8UH6 - chains A and B of the 3 polymer chains in the assembly; structure by electron microscopy, 3.30 A resolution.

# Chain A
Protein: DNA damage-binding protein 1
From: Homo sapiens
UniProt: Q16531 (DDB1_HUMAN); residues 1-1140 here = UniProt positions 1-1140
Sequence (1149 residues; row label = number of the first residue in the row; numbers below 1 keep their minus sign (Met-8 is residue -8)):
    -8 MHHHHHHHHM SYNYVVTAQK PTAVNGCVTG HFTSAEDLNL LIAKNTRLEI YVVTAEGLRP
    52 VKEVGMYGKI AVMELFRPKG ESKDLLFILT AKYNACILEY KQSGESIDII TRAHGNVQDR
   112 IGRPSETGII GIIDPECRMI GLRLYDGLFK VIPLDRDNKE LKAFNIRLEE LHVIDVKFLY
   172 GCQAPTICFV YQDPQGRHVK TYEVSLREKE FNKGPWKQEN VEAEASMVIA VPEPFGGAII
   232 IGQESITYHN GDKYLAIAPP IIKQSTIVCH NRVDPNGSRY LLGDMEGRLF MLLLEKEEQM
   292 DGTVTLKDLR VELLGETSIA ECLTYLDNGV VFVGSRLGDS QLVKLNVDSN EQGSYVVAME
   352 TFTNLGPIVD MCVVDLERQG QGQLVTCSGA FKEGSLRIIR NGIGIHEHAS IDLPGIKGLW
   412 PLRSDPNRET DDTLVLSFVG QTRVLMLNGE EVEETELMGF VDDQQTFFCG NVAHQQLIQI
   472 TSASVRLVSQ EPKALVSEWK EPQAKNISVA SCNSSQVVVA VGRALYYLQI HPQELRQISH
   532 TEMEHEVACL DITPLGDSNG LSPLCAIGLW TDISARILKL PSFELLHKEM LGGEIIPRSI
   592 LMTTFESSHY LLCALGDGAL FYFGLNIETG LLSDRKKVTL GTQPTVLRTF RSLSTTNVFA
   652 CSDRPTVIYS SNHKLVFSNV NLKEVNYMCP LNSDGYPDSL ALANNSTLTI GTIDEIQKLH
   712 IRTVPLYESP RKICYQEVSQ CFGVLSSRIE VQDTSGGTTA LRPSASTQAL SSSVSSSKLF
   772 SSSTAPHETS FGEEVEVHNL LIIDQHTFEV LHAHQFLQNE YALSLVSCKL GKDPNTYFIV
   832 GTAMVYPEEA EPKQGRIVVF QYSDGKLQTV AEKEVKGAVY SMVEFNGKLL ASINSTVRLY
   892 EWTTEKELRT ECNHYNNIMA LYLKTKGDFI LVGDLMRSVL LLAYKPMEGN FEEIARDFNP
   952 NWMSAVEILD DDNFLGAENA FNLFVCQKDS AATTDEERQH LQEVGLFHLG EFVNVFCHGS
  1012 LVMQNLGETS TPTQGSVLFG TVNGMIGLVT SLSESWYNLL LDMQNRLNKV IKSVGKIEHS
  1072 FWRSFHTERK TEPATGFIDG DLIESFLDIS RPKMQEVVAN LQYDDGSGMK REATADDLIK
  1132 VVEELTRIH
Unresolved in the structure: -8 to 0, 396-704
Construct notes: initiating methionine (-8); expression tag (-7 to 0)
Curated features (UniProtKB/Swiss-Prot):
  - modified residue: Ser2 (N-acetylserine), Lys1067 (N6-acetyllysine), Thr1125 (Phosphothreonine)
  - cross-link: Lys1121 (Glycyl lysine isopeptide (Lys-Gly) (interchain with G-Cter in SUMO2))
  - natural variant: Asp184 to Gln186 (deletion: In WHIKERS), Arg188 (R188Q: In WHIKERS; R188W: In WHIKERS), Glu213 (E213K: In WHIKERS), Phe429 (F429V: In WHIKERS)
  - mutagenesis: Tyr316 to Asn319 (Impairs interaction with DDA1), Glu537 (E537A: Slightly impairs interaction with CUL4A), Trp561 (W561A: Strongly impairs interaction with CUL4A), Glu840 to Glu842 (Impairs interaction with AMBRA1, DTL, DET1, DCAF1, DCAF5, DCAF11 and DCAF8), Met910 to Tyr913 (Impairs interaction with AMBRA1, DTL and DCAF5), Trp953 (W953A: Impairs interaction with AMBRA1, ERCC8, DCAF5 and DCAF11)

# Chain B
Protein: Protein cereblon
From: Homo sapiens
UniProt: Q96SW2 (CRBN_HUMAN); residues 1-442 here = UniProt positions 1-442
Sequence (451 residues; numbered -8 to 442; the number before each row is that of its first residue; numbers below 1 keep their minus sign (Met-8 is residue -8)):
    -8 MWSHPQFEKM AGEGDQQDAA HNMGNHLPLL PAESEEEDEM EVEDQDSKEA KKPNIINFDT
    52 SLPTSHTYLG ADMEEFHGRT LHDDDSCQVI PVLPQVMMIL IPGQTLPLQL FHPQEVSMVR
   112 NLIQKDRTFA VLAYSNVQER EAQFGTTAEI YAYREEQDFG IEIVKVKAIG RQRFKVLELR
   172 TQSDGIQQAK VQILPECVLP STMSAVQLES LNKCQIFPSK PVSREDQCSY KWWQKYQKRK
   232 FHCANLTSWP RWLYSLYDAE TLMDRIKKQL REWDENLKDD SLPSNPIDFS YRVAACLPID
   292 DVLRIQLLKI GSAIQRLRCE LDIMNKCTSL CCKQCQETEI TTKNEIFSLS LCGPMAAYVN
   352 PHGYVHETLT VYKACNLNLI GRPSTEHSWF PGYAWTVAQC KICASHIGWK FTATKKDMSP
   412 QKFWGLTRSA LLPTIPDTED EISPDKVILC L
Unresolved in the structure: -8 to 43, 430-442
Construct notes: initiating methionine (-8); expression tag (-7 to 0)
Bound ions: Zn2+: Cys323, Cys326, Cys391, Cys394
Small-molecule neighbours: WO8 ((5P)-3-(carboxymethoxy)-4-chloro-5-(3-{[(4S)-1-({3-[(4-{1-[(3R)-2,6-dioxopiperidin-3-yl]-3-methyl-2-oxo-2,3-dihydro-1H-benzimidazol-5-yl}piperidine-1-carbonyl)amino]phenyl}methanesulfonyl)-2,2-dimethylpiperidin-4-yl]amino}phenyl)thiophene-2-carboxylic acid): Asn351, Pro352, His353, His357, Glu377, His378, Trp380, Trp386, Trp400, Phe402
Curated features (UniProtKB/Swiss-Prot):
  - binding site (Zn(2+)): Cys323, Cys326, Cys391, Cys394
  - binding site ((S)-thalidomide): His378, Trp380, Trp386
  - modified residue: Ser25 (Phosphoserine)
  - natural variant: Cys391 (C391R: In MRT2)
  - mutagenesis: Tyr384 (Y384A: Abolishes thalidomide-binding without affecting DCX protein ligase complex activity; when associated with A-386), Trp386 (W386A: Abolishes thalidomide-binding without affecting DCX protein ligase complex activity; when associated with A-384 ...), Arg419 to Leu442 (Fails to rescue increased BK channel activity and decreased probability of neurotransmission in a mouse hippocampal neuron model)

# How chain A and chain B interact
Pairs across the interface (81):
  Ala62(A) with Glu200(B)
  Thr118(A) with Asn203(B), hydrogen bond (backbone-side chain); Ile207(B)
  Ile121(A) with Lys204(B)
  His163(A) with Ile207(B)
  Ile165(A) with Lys204(B); Ile207(B), hydrophobic
  Gln183(A) with Ile207(B); Phe208(B), hydrogen bond (side chain-backbone); Pro209(B)
  Arg188(A) with Ile207(B), hydrogen bond (side chain-backbone)
  Glu215(A) with Pro209(B); Arg230(B), salt bridge
  Ser217(A) with Lys204(B)
  Val259(A) with Ser201(B); Leu202(B)
  Met276(A) with Leu202(B), hydrophobic; His233(B)
  Glu312(A) with Glu200(B); Ser201(B), hydrogen bond
  Arg327(A) with Leu199(B)
  Val360(A) with Thr238(B); Ser239(B)
  Phe382(A) with His233(B); Asn236(B)
  Arg722(A) with Asn236(B); Thr238(B), hydrogen bond (side chain-backbone); Ser239(B); Trp240(B)
  Lys723(A) with Ser239(B), hydrogen bond (side chain-backbone)
  Glu779(A) with Tyr221(B), hydrogen bond; Lys222(B); Gln225(B)
  Glu785(A) with Lys229(B)
  Tyr812(A) with Pro241(B); Trp243(B)
  Leu814(A) with Pro241(B); Trp243(B), hydrophobic
  Pro838(A) with Tyr221(B); Gln225(B)
  Glu839(A) with Tyr221(B)
  Ala841(A) with Arg256(B)
  Glu842(A) with Leu247(B); Arg256(B), salt bridge
  Pro843(A) with Trp243(B), hydrophobic
  Tyr871(A) with Trp243(B)
  Met910(A) with Tyr248(B); Arg309(B)
  Leu912(A) with Trp240(B); Leu244(B), hydrophobic
  Tyr913(A) with Trp240(B), hydrogen bond
  Asp925(A) with Tyr248(B), hydrogen bond
  Leu926(A) with Trp240(B); Tyr248(B), hydrophobic
  Met927(A) with Leu190(B), hydrophobic; Tyr248(B), hydrophobic; Ile305(B), hydrophobic; Gln306(B)
  Ser929(A) with Gln306(B)
  Pro951(A) with Cys188(B), hydrophobic; Leu190(B); Ser303(B); Gln306(B)
  Asn952(A) with Leu190(B)
  Trp953(A) with Leu190(B); Pro191(B), hydrogen bond (side chain-backbone); Ser192(B); Thr193(B); Tyr248(B); Ile305(B), hydrophobic
  Asn970(A) with Pro191(B); Ala196(B)
  Phe972(A) with Ala196(B)
  Phe1003(A) with Ala196(B), hydrophobic
  Asn1005(A) with Leu237(B), hydrogen bond (side chain-backbone); Thr238(B); Ser239(B)
  Val1033(A) with Leu237(B)
  Arg1080(A) with Cys188(B); Val189(B), hydrogen bond (side chain-backbone); Leu190(B)
Other interface residues (no listed pair), chain A (55 interface residues in all): Glu117, Ile120, Val164, Asp166, Ala214, Leu328, Pro358, Ala381, His778, Glu784, Glu787, Val836
Other interface residues (no listed pair), chain B (41 interface residues in all): Val197, Ser210, Ala235, Tyr245

# Summary
Chain A and chain B form an interface of 55 and 41 residues respectively, with 12 hydrogen bonds and 2 salt
bridges. Polar contacts include Glu215(A)-Arg230(B), Glu842(A)-Arg256(B) and Thr118(A)-Asn203(B). Bound to
chain B: compound WO8.
Here chain A is DNA damage-binding protein 1 and chain B is Protein cereblon, both from Homo sapiens. Entry
8UH6 (Degrader-induced complex between PTPN2 and CRBN-DDB1) was determined by electron microscopy, deposited
together with 8U0H.
